7JJN - chain A; structure by X-ray diffraction, 2.25 A resolution.

Chain A:
Protein: Glycosidases
Source organism: [Eubacterium] rectale DSM 17629
Notes: EC 3.2.1.1
Reference sequence: D6E1Y4 (D6E1Y4_9FIRM); residues 43-564 here = UniProt positions 43-564
Amino-acid sequence (526 residues; numbered 43 to 568; the number before each row is that of its first residue):
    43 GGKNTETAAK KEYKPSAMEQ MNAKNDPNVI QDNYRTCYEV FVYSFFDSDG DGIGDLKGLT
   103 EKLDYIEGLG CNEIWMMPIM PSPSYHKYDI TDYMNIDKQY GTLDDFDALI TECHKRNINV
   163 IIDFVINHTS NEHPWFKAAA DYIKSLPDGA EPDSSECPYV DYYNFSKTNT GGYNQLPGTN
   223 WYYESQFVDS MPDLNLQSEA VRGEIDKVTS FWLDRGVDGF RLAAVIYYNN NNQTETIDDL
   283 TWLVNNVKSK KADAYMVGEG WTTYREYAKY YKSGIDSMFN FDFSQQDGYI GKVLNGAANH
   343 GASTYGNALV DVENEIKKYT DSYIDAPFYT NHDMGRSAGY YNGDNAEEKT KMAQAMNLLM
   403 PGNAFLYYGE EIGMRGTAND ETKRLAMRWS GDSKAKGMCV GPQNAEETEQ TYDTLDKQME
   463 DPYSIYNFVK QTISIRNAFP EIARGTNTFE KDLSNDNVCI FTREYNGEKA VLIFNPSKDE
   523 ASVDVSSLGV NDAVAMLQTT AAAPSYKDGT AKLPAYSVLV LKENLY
Unresolved in the structure: 43-54
Sequence notes: engineered mutation Ala265 (Asp in D6E1Y4), Ala543 (Lys in D6E1Y4), Ala544 (Lys in D6E1Y4); expression tag (565-568)
Bound ions: Ca2+: Asp89, Asp91, Asp93, Ile95, Asp97

Summary:
The Ca2+ site is built by Asp89, Asp91, Asp93, Ile95 and Asp97.
Chain A is Glycosidases ([Eubacterium] rectale DSM 17629); the structure, Eubacterium rectale Amy13B
(EUR_01860), was determined by X-ray diffraction together with 7JJT from the same study.
